Entry 7XSR (electron microscopy, 2.97 A resolution); this record covers chains B and C of the 4 polymer chains in the assembly.

== Chain B ==
Protein: RAMP superfamily protein
From: Candidatus Scalindua brodae
Reference sequence: A0A0B0EGF3 (A0A0B0EGF3_9BACT); residues 6-1722 here correspond to UniProt positions 1-1717 (UniProt number = residue number - 5)
Chain sequence (1722 residues; each row starts with the number of its first residue):
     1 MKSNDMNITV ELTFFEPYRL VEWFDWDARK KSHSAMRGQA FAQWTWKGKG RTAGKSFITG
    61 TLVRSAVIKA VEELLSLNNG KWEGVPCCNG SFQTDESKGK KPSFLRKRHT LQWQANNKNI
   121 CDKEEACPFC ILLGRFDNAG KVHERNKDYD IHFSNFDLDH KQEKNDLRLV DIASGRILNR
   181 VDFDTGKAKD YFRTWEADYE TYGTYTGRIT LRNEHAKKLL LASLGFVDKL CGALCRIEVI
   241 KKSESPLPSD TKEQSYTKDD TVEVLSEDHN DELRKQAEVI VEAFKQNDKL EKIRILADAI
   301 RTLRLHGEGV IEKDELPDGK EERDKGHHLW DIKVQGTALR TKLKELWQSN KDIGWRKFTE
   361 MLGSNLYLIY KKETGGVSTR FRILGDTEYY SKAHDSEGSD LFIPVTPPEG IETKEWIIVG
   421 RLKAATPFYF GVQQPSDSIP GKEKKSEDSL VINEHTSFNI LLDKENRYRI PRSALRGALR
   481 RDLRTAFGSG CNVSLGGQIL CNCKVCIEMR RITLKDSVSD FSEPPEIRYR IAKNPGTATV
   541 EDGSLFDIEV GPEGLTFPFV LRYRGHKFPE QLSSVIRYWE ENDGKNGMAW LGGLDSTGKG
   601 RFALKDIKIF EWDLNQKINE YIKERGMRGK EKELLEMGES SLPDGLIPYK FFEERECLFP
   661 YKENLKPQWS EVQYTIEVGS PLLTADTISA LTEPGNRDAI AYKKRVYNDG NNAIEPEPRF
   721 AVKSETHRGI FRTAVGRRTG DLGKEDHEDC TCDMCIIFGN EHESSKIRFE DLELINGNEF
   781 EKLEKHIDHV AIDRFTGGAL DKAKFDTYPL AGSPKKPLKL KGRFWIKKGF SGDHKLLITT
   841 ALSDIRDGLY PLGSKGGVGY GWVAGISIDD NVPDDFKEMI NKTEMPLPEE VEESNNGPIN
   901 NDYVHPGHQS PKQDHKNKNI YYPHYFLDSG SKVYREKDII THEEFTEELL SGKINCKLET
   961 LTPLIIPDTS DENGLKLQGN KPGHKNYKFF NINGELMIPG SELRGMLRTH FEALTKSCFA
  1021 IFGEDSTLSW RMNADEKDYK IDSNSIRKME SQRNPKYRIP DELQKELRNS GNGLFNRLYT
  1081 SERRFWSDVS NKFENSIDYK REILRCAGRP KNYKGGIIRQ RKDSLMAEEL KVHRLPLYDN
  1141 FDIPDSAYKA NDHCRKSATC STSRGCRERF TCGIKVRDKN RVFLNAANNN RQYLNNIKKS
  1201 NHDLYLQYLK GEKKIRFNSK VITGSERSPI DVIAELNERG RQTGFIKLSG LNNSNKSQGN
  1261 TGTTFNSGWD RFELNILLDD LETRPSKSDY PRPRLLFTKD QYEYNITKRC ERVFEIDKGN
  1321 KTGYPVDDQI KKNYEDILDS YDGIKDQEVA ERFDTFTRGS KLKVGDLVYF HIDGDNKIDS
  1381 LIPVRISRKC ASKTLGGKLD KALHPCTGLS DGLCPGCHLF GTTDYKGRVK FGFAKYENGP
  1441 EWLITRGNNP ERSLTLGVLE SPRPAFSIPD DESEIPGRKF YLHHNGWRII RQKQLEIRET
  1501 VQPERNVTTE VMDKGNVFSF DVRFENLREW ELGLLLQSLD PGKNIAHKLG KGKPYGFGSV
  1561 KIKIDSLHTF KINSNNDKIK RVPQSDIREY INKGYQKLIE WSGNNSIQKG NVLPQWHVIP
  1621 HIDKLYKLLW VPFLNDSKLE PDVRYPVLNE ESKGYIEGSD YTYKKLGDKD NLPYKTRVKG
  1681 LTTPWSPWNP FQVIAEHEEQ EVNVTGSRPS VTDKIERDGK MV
Not modelled in the structure: 1-4, 242-265, 885-896, 1028-1392, 1693-1722
Differences from the reference sequence: conflict M1, K2, S3, N4, D5
Ion coordination: Zn2+ site 1: C88, C121, C127, C130; Zn2+ site 2: C491, C503, C506; Zn2+ site 3: H747, C750, C752, C755; Zn2+ site 4: C1018, C1406, C1414, C1417
Reported in the primary citation:
  - mutagenesis - R37E, Y367A, R382A, R476E, H762A: decreased catalytic activity
  - catalytic residues: D547, D806
  - mutagenesis - D547A, D547A/D698A: abolished catalytic activity

== Chain C ==
Protein: CHAT domain protein
From: Candidatus Scalindua brodae
Reference sequence: A0A0B0EKL4 (A0A0B0EKL4_9BACT); residue numbers follow UniProt; this construct covers 1-716
Chain sequence (716 residues; each row starts with the number of its first residue):
     1 MNNTEENIDR IQEPTREDID RKEAERLLDE AFNPRTKPVD RKKIINSALK ILIGLYKEKK
    61 DDLTSASFIS IARAYYLVSI TILPKGTTIP EKKKEALRKG IEFIDRAINK FNGSILDSQR
   121 AFRIKSVLSI EFNRIDREKC DNIKLKNLLN EAVDKGCTDF DTYEWDIQIA IRLCELGVDM
   181 EGHFDNLIKS NKANDLQKAK AYYFIKKDDH KAKEHMDKCT ASLKYTPCSH RLWDETVGFI
   241 ERLKGDSSTL WRDFAIKTYR SCRVQEKETG TLRLRWYWSR HRVLYDMAFL AVKEQADDEE
   301 PDVNVKQAKI KKLAEISDSL KSRFSLRLSD MEKMPKSDDE SNHEFKKFLD KCVTAYQDGY
   361 VINRSEDKEG QGENKSTTSK QPEPRPQAKL LELTQVPEGW VVVHFYLNKL EGMGNAIVFD
   421 KCANSWQYKE FQYKELFEVF LTWQANYNLY KENAAEHLVT LCKKIGETMP FLFCDNFIPN
   481 GKDVLFVPHD FLHRLPLHGS IENKTNGKLF LENHSCCYLP AWSFASEKEA STSDEYVLLK
   541 NFDQGHFETL QNNQIWGTQS VKDGASSDDL ENIRNNPRLL TILCHGEANM SNPFRSMLKL
   601 ANGGITYLEI LNSVKGLKGS QVILGACETD LVPPLSDVMD EHYSVATALL LIGAAGVVGT
   661 MWKVRSNKTK SLIEWKLENI EYKLNEWQKE TGGAAYKDHP PTFYRSIAFR SIGFPL
Not modelled in the structure: 1-14, 363-387, 716
Reported in the primary citation:
  - catalytic residues: H585, C627
  - mutagenesis - D358A, Y360A, Y360G, V361G: decreased catalytic activity

== Chain B / chain C interface ==
Contacting residue pairs (40):
  H109(B) - A445(C)
  D184(B) - K333(C)  salt bridge
  T379(B) - K57(C)
  F381(B) - I53(C)  hydrophobic
  R382(B) - K99(C)  hydrogen bond (backbone-side chain)
  I383(B) - L49(C)  hydrophobic
  I383(B) - Y75(C)
  L384(B) - V78(C)  hydrophobic
  L384(B) - K92(C)
  L384(B) - E95(C)
  L384(B) - A96(C)  hydrophobic
  G385(B) - E95(C)
  D386(B) - E95(C)  hydrogen bond (backbone-side chain)
  L401(B) - L441(C)  hydrophobic
  F402(B) - E438(C)
  I403(B) - A445(C)  hydrophobic
  P404(B) - T442(C)
  P404(B) - N446(C)  hydrogen bond (backbone-side chain)
  V405(B) - N446(C)
  T406(B) - N446(C)  hydrogen bond (backbone-side chain)
  T406(B) - Y450(C)
  P407(B) - Y450(C)
  P408(B) - Y450(C)
  S446(B) - E102(C)
  E447(B) - R98(C)
  E447(B) - E102(C)  hydrogen bond (backbone-side chain)
  D448(B) - Y56(C)
  D448(B) - E102(C)
  D448(B) - F103(C)
  D448(B) - R106(C)  salt bridge
  F487(B) - E587(C)
  G488(B) - E587(C)
  G490(B) - M590(C)
  C491(B) - M590(C)
  I499(B) - S636(C)
  N502(B) - Q444(C)
  N502(B) - N448(C)
  R511(B) - L449(C)
  H566(B) - Y450(C)
  E748(B) - N46(C)
Interface residues without a listed pair, chain B (38 interface residues in all): T387, Y389, L450, S489, C503, K504, I507, D746, D749
Interface residues without a listed pair, chain C (36 interface residues in all): K42, K43, E91, N453, H457, A588, D630, P634

== In short ==
Chain B and chain C form an interface of 38 and 36 residues respectively, with 5 hydrogen bonds and 2 salt
bridges. Among the polar pairs are D184(B)-K333(C), D448(B)-R106(C) and R382(B)-K99(C). From the paper:
catalytic residues D547(B), D806(B) and H585(C) among others; R37E, Y367A and R382A of chain B, among others,
reduce catalytic activity; 11 substitutions were tested in all.
Chain B is RAMP superfamily protein and chain C is CHAT domain protein, both from Candidatus Scalindua brodae;
the structure, Structure of Craspase-target RNA, was determined by electron microscopy (same publication as
7XSO, 7XSP, 7XSQ, 7XSS and 7XT4).
